5D7I - chains A and G of the 4 polymer chains in the assembly; structure by X-ray diffraction, 2.00 A resolution.

== Chain A ==
Molecule: Major histocompatibility complex class I-related gene protein
Organism: Homo sapiens
Notes: fragment: Extracellular domain residues 23-292
UniProt: Q95460 (HMR1_HUMAN); residues 1-270 here correspond to UniProt positions 23-292 (UniProt number = residue number + 22)
Chain sequence (271 residues; each row starts with the number of its first residue; numbering starts at 0):
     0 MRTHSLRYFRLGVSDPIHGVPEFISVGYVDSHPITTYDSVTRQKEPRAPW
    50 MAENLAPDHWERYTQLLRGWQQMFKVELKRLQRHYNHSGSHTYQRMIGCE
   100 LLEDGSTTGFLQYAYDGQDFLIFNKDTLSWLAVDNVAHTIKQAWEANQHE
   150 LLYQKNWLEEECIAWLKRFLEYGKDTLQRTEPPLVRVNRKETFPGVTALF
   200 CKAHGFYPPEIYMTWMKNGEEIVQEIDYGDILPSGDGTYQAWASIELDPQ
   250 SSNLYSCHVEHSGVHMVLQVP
Not modelled in the structure: 0, 247-252, 270
Construct notes: initiating methionine (0); conflict S261 (Cys283 in Q95460)
Swiss-Prot annotation at these positions:
  - binding site (5-(2-oxoethylideneamino)-6-(D-ribitylamino)uracil): R9, S24, K43, R94, Y152, Q153
  - binding site (5-(2-oxopropylideneamino)-6-(D-ribitylamino)uracil): R9, S24, K43, R94, Y152, Q153
  - binding site (7-hydroxy-6-methyl-8-(1-D-ribityl)lumazine): R9, S24, K43, R94, Y152, Q153
  - binding site (8-(9H-purin-6-yl)-2-oxa-8-azabicyclo[3.3.1]nona-3,6-diene-4,6-dicarbaldehyde): R9, K43, H58, R94
  - binding site (2-amino-4-oxopteridine-6-carbaldehyde): K43
  - binding site (pyridoxal): K43
  - glycosylation: N85 (N-linked (GlcNAc...) asparagine)
Cystine bridges: C98-C161, C200-C256
Covalent attachments: Acetyl 6-formylpterin (30W) linked to K43
Ligand contacts:
  - Acetyl 6-formylpterin (30W; N-(6-formyl-4-oxo-3,4-dihydropteridin-2-yl)acetamide): Y7, R9, T34, Y62, L66, W69, R94, I96, Y152, W156
  - proline (PRO): Y254, Q268, V269

== Chain G ==
Molecule: M33.64 TCR Alpha Chain
Organism: Homo sapiens
Chain sequence (204 residues; row label = number of the first residue in the row; numbering starts at 0):
     0 MGQNIDQPTEMTATEGAIVQINCTYQTSGFNGLFWYQQHAGEAPTFLSYN
    50 VLDGLEEKGRFSSFLSRSKGYSYLLLKELQMKDSASYLCAVMDSNYQLIW
   100 GAGTKLIIKPDIQNPDPAVYQLRDSKSSDKSVCLFTDFDSQTNVSQSKDS
   150 DVYITDKCVLDMRSMDFKSNSAVAWSNKSDFACANAFNNSIIPEDTFFPS
   200 PESS
Not modelled in the structure: 0, 199-203
Cystine bridges: C22-C88, C132-C182

== Interface between chain A and chain G ==
Pairs across the interface - 31 pairs, chain A then chain G:
  R61(A) with N94(G), hydrogen bond (side chain-backbone); Y95(G), hydrogen bond (side chain-backbone); Q96(G)
  Y62(A) with S93(G), hydrogen bond (side chain-backbone); N94(G), hydrogen bond; Y95(G)
  L65(A) with N94(G); Y95(G), hydrophobic
  H148(A) with Y48(G); E55(G), salt bridge
  L151(A) with V50(G), hydrophobic; L51(G), hydrophobic
  Y152(A) with N30(G); Y48(G); V50(G); M91(G), hydrophobic; Y95(G)
  K154(A) with L51(G)
  N155(A) with F29(G), hydrogen bond (side chain-backbone); V50(G); L51(G); R66(G), hydrogen bond
  W156(A) with N30(G); Y95(G), hydrogen bond
  E159(A) with R66(G)
  E160(A) with G28(G); F29(G), hydrogen bond (side chain-backbone); N30(G); S93(G), hydrogen bond
  W164(A) with S93(G); N94(G)
Interface residues without a listed pair, chain A (13 interface residues in all): H58

== Summary ==
Chain A and chain G each contribute 13 residues to their interface; the contacts include 9 hydrogen bonds and
1 salt bridge. Among the polar pairs are H148(A)-E55(G), R61(A)-N94(G) and R61(A)-Y95(G). Chain A binds
proline. Covalently linked Acetyl 6-formylpterin: at K43(A).
Here chain A is Major histocompatibility complex class I-related gene protein and chain G is M33.64 TCR Alpha
Chain, both from Homo sapiens. Entry 5D7I (Structure of human MR1-Ac-6-FP in complex with human MAIT M33.64
TCR) was determined by X-ray diffraction together with 5D5M, 5D7J, 5D7K and 5D7L from the same study.
